PDB entry 4ILZ | X-ray diffraction, 1.91 A resolution | chains A and B

# Chain A (and B)
Molecule: Dehaloperoxidase A
From: Amphitrite ornata
Notes: chain B of this document is another copy of the same molecule, construct and numbering; everything in this record applies to it too
UniProt: Q9NAV8 (Q9NAV8_9ANNE); residues 1-137 here correspond to UniProt positions 2-138 (UniProt number = residue number + 1)
Sequence (137 residues; each row starts with the number of its first residue):
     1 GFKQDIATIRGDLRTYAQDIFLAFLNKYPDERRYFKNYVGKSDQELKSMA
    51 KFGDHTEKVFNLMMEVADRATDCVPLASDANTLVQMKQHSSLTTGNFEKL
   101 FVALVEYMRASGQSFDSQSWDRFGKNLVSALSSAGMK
Metal / ion sites: heme Fe: H89 (together with oxygen molecule)
Residues lining bound ligands:
  - heme (HEM): F24, E31, Y34, F35, H55, K58, V59, L62, M63, L83, M86, Q88, H89, L92, N96, F97, L100, F101, L127
  - oxygen molecule (OXY): F21, F35, H55, V59, H89
  - 2,4,6-tribromophenol (TBP): I20, F21, F24, F35, V59, F60, M63, L100

# How chain A and chain B interact
Residue-residue contacts (12):
  T71(A) with V74(B); N126(B)
  D72(A) with D72(B); V74(B); R122(B); N126(B), hydrogen bond
  V74(A) with T71(B); D72(B); V74(B), hydrophobic
  R122(A) with D72(B), salt bridge
  N126(A) with T71(B); D72(B), hydrogen bond

# Overview
Chain A and chain B each contribute 5 residues to their interface, with 2 hydrogen bonds and 1 salt bridge.
Polar pairs include R122(A)-D72(B) and D72(A)-N126(B). Ligands of chain A: heme, 2,4,6-tribromophenol and
oxygen molecule.
Both chains are Dehaloperoxidase A (Amphitrite ornata). Entry 4ILZ (Structural and kinetic study of an
internal substrate binding site of dehaloperoxidase-hemoglobin A from Amphitrite ornata) was determined by
X-ray diffraction, deposited together with 4FH6 and 4FH7.
